PDB entry 3W1K | X-ray diffraction, 7.50 A resolution (low resolution: residue-level contacts below are approximate; hydrogen-bond / salt-bridge calls are withheld) | chains C and I of the 10 polymer chains in the assembly

# Chain C
Molecule: L-seryl-tRNA(Sec) selenium transferase
Source organism: Aquifex aeolicus
Notes: EC 2.9.1.1
Reference sequence: O67140 (SELA_AQUAE); residues 1-452 here = UniProt positions 1-452
Chain sequence (452 residues; each row starts with the number of its first residue):
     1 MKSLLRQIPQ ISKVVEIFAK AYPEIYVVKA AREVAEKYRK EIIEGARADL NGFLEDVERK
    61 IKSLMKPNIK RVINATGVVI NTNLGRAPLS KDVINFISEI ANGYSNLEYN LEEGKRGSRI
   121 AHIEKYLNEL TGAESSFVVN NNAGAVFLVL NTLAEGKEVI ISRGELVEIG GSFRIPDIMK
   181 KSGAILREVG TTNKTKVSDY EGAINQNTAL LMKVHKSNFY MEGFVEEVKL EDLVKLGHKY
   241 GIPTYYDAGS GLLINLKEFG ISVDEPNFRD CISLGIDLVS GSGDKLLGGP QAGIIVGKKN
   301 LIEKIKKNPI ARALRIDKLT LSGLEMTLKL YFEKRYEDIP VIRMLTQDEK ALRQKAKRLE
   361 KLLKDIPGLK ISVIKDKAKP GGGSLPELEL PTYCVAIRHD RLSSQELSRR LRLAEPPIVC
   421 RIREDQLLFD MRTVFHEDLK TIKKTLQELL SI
Differences from the reference sequence: engineered mutation Ala19 (Lys in O67140), Ala21 (Lys in O67140), Ala46 (Lys in O67140), Ala48 (Lys in O67140)
Modified residues: Lys285 ((2S)-2-amino-6-[[3-hydroxy-2-methyl-5-(phosphonooxymethyl)pyridin-4-yl]methylideneamino]hexanoic acid; LLP)
From the paper describing this entry:
  - binding site for selenocysteine tRNA: Arg423 to Glu424
  - catalytic residues: Lys285 (proposed by the authors, not directly observed)
  - mutagenesis - T191Y/T192Y/D199R/Y220P: abolished catalytic activity
  - mutagenesis - R86A, N218A, F224A, R312A, R315A: decreased catalytic activity
  - catalytic residues: Arg119, Asp284

# Chain I
Molecule: selenocysteine tRNA
Sequence (95 nucleotides; numbered 1 to 76 plus 20 insertion-coded residues; 1 number in that range is skipped by the numbering (no residue carries it; nothing is unmodelled there); the number before each row is that of its first residue; a row labelled like 47A-47P holds insertion residues (47A, then the next letters in order)):
     1 GGGAG
    5A U
     6 AGAUAGGCGC U
    18 GGU
   20A G
    21 UGCCUCCUAG ACUUCAAAUC UA
   42A C
    43 GGUCU
47A-47P CGCUAUUUAAGCGAGA
    48 GGUGGGUUCG AUUCCCACAU
   67A A
    68 CUCCCGCCA
Disordered / not traced: 74-76

# How chain C and chain I interact
Pairs across the interface (28):
  Lys2(C) with C56(I)
  Leu5(C) with G19(I); C56(I)
  Arg6(C) with G19(I); U20(I)
  Ile8(C) with G19(I)
  Pro9(C) with G19(I)
  Gln10(C) with U16(I); G19(I); U20(I); G20A(I); U59(I)
  Ile11(C) with U16(I); G18(I); G19(I)
  Ser12(C) with U16(I); G20A(I)
  Lys13(C) with G19(I); U20(I)
  Glu16(C) with U21(I); G22(I)
  Glu24(C) with C15(I)
  Val28(C) with U16(I)
  Arg32(C) with U16(I); G18(I)
  Arg39(C) with G18(I); G19(I); G57(I)

# In short
14 residues of chain C and 11 residues of chain I are in contact. The paper reports catalytic residues
Lys285(C), Arg119(C) and Asp284(C); R86A, N218A and F224A of chain C, among others, reduce catalytic activity;
6 substitutions were tested in all.
Chain C is L-seryl-tRNA(Sec) selenium transferase (Aquifex aeolicus) and chain I is selenocysteine tRNA; the
structure, Crystal structure of the selenocysteine synthase SelA and tRNASec complex, was determined by X-ray
diffraction (same publication as 3W1H, 3W1I and 3W1J).
